Entry 9EY3 (X-ray diffraction, 1.16 A resolution); this record covers chain A.

Chain A:
Protein: Peptidyl-prolyl cis-trans isomerase FKBP5
From: Homo sapiens
Notes: EC 5.2.1.8
UniProt: Q13451 (FKBP5_HUMAN); residues 6-130 here correspond to UniProt positions 16-140 (UniProt number = residue number + 10)
Chain sequence (128 residues; numbered 3 to 130; the number before each row is that of its first residue):
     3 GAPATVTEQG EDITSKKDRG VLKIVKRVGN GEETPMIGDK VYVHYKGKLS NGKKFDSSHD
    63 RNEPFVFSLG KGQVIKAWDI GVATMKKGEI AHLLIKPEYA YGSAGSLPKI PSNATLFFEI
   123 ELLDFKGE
Disordered / not traced: 130
Differences from the reference sequence: expression tag (3-5); engineered mutation Thr9 (Ala19 in Q13451), Ala93 (Cys103 in Q13451), Ile97 (Cys107 in Q13451)
Swiss-Prot annotation at these positions:
  - modified residue: Lys18 (N6-acetyllysine)
Small-molecule neighbours: A1H70 ((1S,4S,7S,8S,9R)-13-[3,5-bis(chloranyl)phenyl]sulfonyl-8-ethenyl-2-oxidanylidene-3,13-diazatricyclo[7.3.1.03,7]tridecane-4-carboxylic acid): Tyr47, Phe57, Asp58, Arg63, Phe67, Gln75, Val76, Ile77, Trp80, Tyr103, Ser108, Lys111, Ile112, Leu118, Phe120
What the authors report for this chain:
  - binding site for A1H70: Tyr47, Phe57, Phe67, Val76, Ile77, Trp80, Tyr103, Ser108

Summary:
Ligands of chain A: compound A1H70. The paper reports a binding site for A1H70 at Tyr47, Phe57 and Phe67 among
others.
Chain A is Peptidyl-prolyl cis-trans isomerase FKBP5 (Homo sapiens); the structure, The FK1 domain of FKBP51
in complex with
(3S,11S,11aS)-12-((3,5-dichlorophenyl)sulfonyl)-5-oxo-11-vinyldecahydro-1H-6,10-epiminopyrrolo[1,2-a]azonine-3-carboxylic
acid, was determined by X-ray diffraction together with 9EY4 from the same study.
